PDB entry 3ZTJ | X-ray diffraction, 3.41 A resolution | chains I and J of the 12 polymer chains in the assembly

[Chain I]
Molecule: FI6V3 antibody heavy chain
From: Homo sapiens
Notes: antibody fragment or engineered binder
Chain sequence (226 residues; numbered 1 to 210 plus 16 insertion-coded residues; the number before each row is that of its first residue; a row labelled like 82A-82C holds insertion residues (82A, then the next letters in order)):
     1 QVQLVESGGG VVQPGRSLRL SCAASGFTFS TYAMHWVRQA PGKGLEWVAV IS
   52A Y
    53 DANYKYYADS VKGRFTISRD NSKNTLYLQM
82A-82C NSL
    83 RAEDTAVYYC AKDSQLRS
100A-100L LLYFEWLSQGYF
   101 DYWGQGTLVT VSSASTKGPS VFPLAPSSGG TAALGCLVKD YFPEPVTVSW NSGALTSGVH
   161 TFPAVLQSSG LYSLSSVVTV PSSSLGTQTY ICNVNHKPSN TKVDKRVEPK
Disulfide bonds: Cys22-Cys92, Cys136-Cys192

[Chain J]
Molecule: FI6V3 antibody light chain
From: Homo sapiens
Notes: antibody fragment or engineered binder
Chain sequence (218 residues; row label = number of the first residue in the row; a row labelled like 27A-27D holds insertion residues (27A, then the next letters in order)):
     1 DIVMTQSPDS LAVSLGERAT INCKSSQ
27A-27D SVTF
    28 NYKNYLAWYQ QKPGQPPKLL IYWASTRESG VPDRFSGSGS GTDFTLTISS LQAEDVAVYY
    88 CQQHYRTPPT FGQGTKVEIK RTVAAPSVFI FPPSDEQLKS GTASVVCLLN NFYPREAKVQ
   148 WKVDNALQSG NSQESVTEQD SKDSTYSLSS TLTLSKADYE KHKVYACEVT HQGLSSPVTK
   208 SFNRGEC
Unresolved in the structure: 213-214
Disulfide bonds: Cys23-Cys88, Cys134-Cys194
What the authors report for this chain:
  - mutagenesis - R93S: decreased binding to group 2 HA

[How chain I and chain J interact]
Contacting residue pairs - 66 pairs, chain I then chain J:
  Gln39(I) with Gln38(J), hydrogen bond; Tyr87(J), hydrogen bond
  Lys43(I) with Tyr87(J), hydrogen bond (backbone-side chain)
  Gly44(I) with Tyr87(J)
  Leu45(I) with Phe98(J), hydrophobic
  Trp47(I) with Thr94(J); Pro95(J), hydrophobic; Pro96(J)
  Tyr91(I) with Gln38(J); Gln42(J); Pro43(J), hydrophobic
  Gln97(I) with Trp50(J)
  Glu100E(I) with Thr94(J)
  Trp100F(I) with Arg93(J); Thr94(J), hydrogen bond (backbone-backbone)
  Leu100G(I) with Thr94(J), hydrogen bond (backbone-side chain)
  Ser100H(I) with Tyr32(J); His91(J); Tyr92(J), hydrogen bond (side chain-backbone)
  Gln100I(I) with His91(J), hydrogen bond (backbone-backbone); Thr94(J), hydrogen bond
  Gly100J(I) with His91(J)
  Tyr100K(I) with Tyr36(J); Leu46(J), hydrophobic; Tyr49(J); Trp50(J), hydrophobic; His91(J)
  Phe100L(I) with Tyr36(J), hydrogen bond (backbone-side chain); Leu46(J); Gln89(J); Pro96(J), hydrophobic; Phe98(J), hydrophobic
  Asp101(I) with Glu55(J)
  Trp103(I) with Tyr36(J); Pro44(J)
  Gly104(I) with Pro43(J)
  Gln105(I) with Pro43(J)
  Phe122(I) with Ser121(J); Gln124(J)
  Pro123(I) with Ser121(J); Glu123(J)
  Leu124(I) with Phe118(J), hydrophobic; Val133(J), hydrophobic
  Ala125(I) with Phe118(J)
  Ala133(I) with Phe118(J)
  Leu137(I) with Ser131(J)
  Lys139(I) with Ser131(J); Thr180(J)
  His160(I) with Asn137(J); Asn138(J), hydrogen bond; Ser174(J)
  Phe162(I) with Ser162(J); Thr164(J); Ser174(J); Leu175(J); Ser176(J)
  Pro163(I) with Ser162(J), hydrogen bond (backbone-side chain); Val163(J)
  Val165(I) with Gln160(J); Glu161(J)
  Leu166(I) with Gln160(J)
  Gln167(I) with Gln160(J)
  Ser175(I) with Ser176(J), hydrogen bond
  Val177(I) with Leu135(J), hydrophobic
  Thr179(I) with Asn137(J)
  Lys205(I) with Glu123(J), salt bridge
Also at the interface, not in a pair above, chain I (42 interface residues in all): Val37, Tyr102, Thr131, Ala132, Leu134, Thr161
Also at the interface, not in a pair above, chain J (41 interface residues in all): Ala34, Phe116, Thr129, Asp167

[In short]
The interface between chain I and chain J involves 42 residues on one side and 41 on the other, with 12
hydrogen bonds and 1 salt bridge. Polar pairs include Lys205(I)-Glu123(J), Gln39(I)-Gln38(J) and
Gln39(I)-Tyr87(J). The paper reports that R93S of chain J reduces binding to group 2 HA.
Chain I is FI6V3 antibody heavy chain and chain J is FI6V3 antibody light chain, both from Homo sapiens; the
structure, Structure of influenza A neutralizing antibody selected from cultures of single human plasma cells
in complex ..., was determined by X-ray diffraction (same publication as 3ZTN).
